5JRG - chains D and I of the 10 polymer chains in the assembly; structure by X-ray diffraction, 2.50 A resolution.

# Chain D
Name: Histone H2B type 1-J
Organism: Homo sapiens
UniProtKB: P06899 (H2B1J_HUMAN); residues 0-125 here correspond to UniProt positions 1-126 (UniProt number = residue number + 1)
Chain sequence (129 residues; each row starts with the number of its first residue; numbers below 1 keep their minus sign (Gly-3 is residue -3)):
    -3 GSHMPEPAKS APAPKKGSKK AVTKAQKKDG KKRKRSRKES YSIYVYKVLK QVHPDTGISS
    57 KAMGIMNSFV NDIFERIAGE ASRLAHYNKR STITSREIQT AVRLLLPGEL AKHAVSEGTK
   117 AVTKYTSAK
Disordered / not traced: -3 to 26, 124-125
Sequence notes: expression tag (-3 to -1)
Swiss-Prot annotation at these positions:
  - modified residue: Pro1 (N-acetylproline), Glu2 (ADP-ribosyl glutamic acid), Lys5 (N6-(2-hydroxyisobutyryl)lysine), Ser6 (ADP-ribosylserine), Lys11 (N6-(beta-hydroxybutyryl)lysine), Lys12 (N6-(2-hydroxyisobutyryl)lysine), Ser14 (Phosphoserine), Lys15 (N6-acetyllysine), Lys16 (N6-(beta-hydroxybutyryl)lysine), Lys20 (N6-(2-hydroxyisobutyryl)lysine), Lys23 (N6-(2-hydroxyisobutyryl)lysine), Lys24 (N6-(2-hydroxyisobutyryl)lysine), Lys34 (N6-(2-hydroxyisobutyryl)lysine), Glu35 (PolyADP-ribosyl glutamic acid), Ser36 (Phosphoserine), Lys43 (N6-(2-hydroxyisobutyryl)lysine), Lys46 (N6-(2-hydroxyisobutyryl)lysine), Lys57 (N6,N6-dimethyllysine), Arg79 (Dimethylated arginine), Lys85 (N6,N6,N6-trimethyllysine) and 6 more in UniProt
  - glycosylation: Ser112 (O-linked (GlcNAc) serine)
  - cross-link (Glycyl lysine isopeptide (Lys-Gly)): Lys5 (interchain with G-Cter in SUMO2), Lys20 (interchain with G-Cter in SUMO2), Lys34 (interchain with G-Cter in ubiquitin), Lys120 (interchain with G-Cter in ubiquitin)
Bound ions: Mn2+: Val48 (shared with 1 residue of chain E)

# Chain I
Molecule: 145-nt DNA strand
Organism: Homo sapiens
Sequence (145 nucleotides; numbered 1 to 145; the number before each row is that of its first residue):
     1 ATCAATATCC ACCTGCAGAT TCTACCAAAA GTGTATTTGG AAACTGCTCC ATCAAAAGGC
    61 ATGTTCAGCT GAACCAGCTG AACATGCCTT TTGATGGAGC AGTTTCCAAA TACACTXTTG
   121 GTAGAATCTG CAGGTGGATA TTGAT
Modified / non-standard residues: 3DR (1',2'-dideoxyribofuranose-5'-phosphate) at position 117
Bound ions: Mn2+ site 1: DG39, DG40; Mn2+ site 2: DG96, DG97; Mn2+ site 3 near DG99 (its only coordinating residue here); Mn2+ site 4 near DG120 (its only coordinating residue here); Mn2+ site 5 near DT135 (its only coordinating residue here)

# Interface between chain D and chain I
Residue-residue contacts (18; chain D residue first):
  Lys30(D) with DG102(I), hydrogen bond to the base
  Arg31(D) with DT103(I), phosphate contact
  Ser32(D) with DG102(I), hydrogen bond to the phosphate
  Arg33(D) with DA28(I), sugar contact; DA29(I), sugar contact
  Glu35(D) with DA29(I), sugar contact
  Tyr42(D) with DT20(I), hydrogen bond to the phosphate
  Gly53(D) with DT20(I), phosphate contact
  Ile54(D) with DA19(I), sugar contact; DT20(I), hydrogen bond to the phosphate
  Ser55(D) with DA19(I), phosphate contact
  Ser56(D) with DA19(I), hydrogen bond to the phosphate
  Arg86(D) with DG40(I), phosphate contact; DA41(I), salt bridge to the phosphate
  Ser87(D) with DG39(I), sugar contact; DG40(I), hydrogen bond to the phosphate
  Thr88(D) with DG39(I), phosphate contact; DG40(I), hydrogen bond to the phosphate
Other interface residues (no listed pair), chain D (14 interface residues in all): Lys85
Other interface residues (no listed pair), chain I (10 interface residues in all): DT21

# Summary
Chain D and chain I form an interface of 14 and 10 residues respectively; the contacts include 7 hydrogen
bonds and 1 salt bridge. Polar contacts include Lys30(D)-DG102(I), Ser32(D)-DG102(I) and Tyr42(D)-DT20(I).
DG39(I) and DG40(I) form the Mn2+ site 1.
Here chain D is Histone H2B type 1-J and chain I is a 145-nt DNA strand, both from Homo sapiens. Entry 5JRG
(Crystal structure of the nucleosome containing the DNA with tetrahydrofuran (THF)) was determined by X-ray
diffraction.
